PDB entry 1YE9 | X-ray diffraction, 2.80 A resolution | chains D and H of the 8 polymer chains in the assembly

[Chain D]
Name: catalase HPII
From: Escherichia coli
Notes: EC 1.11.1.6; fragment: proteolytic fragment, residues 75-300
Reference sequence: P21179 (CATE_ECOLI); residue numbers follow UniProt; this construct covers 75-300
Chain sequence (226 residues; row label = number of the first residue in the row):
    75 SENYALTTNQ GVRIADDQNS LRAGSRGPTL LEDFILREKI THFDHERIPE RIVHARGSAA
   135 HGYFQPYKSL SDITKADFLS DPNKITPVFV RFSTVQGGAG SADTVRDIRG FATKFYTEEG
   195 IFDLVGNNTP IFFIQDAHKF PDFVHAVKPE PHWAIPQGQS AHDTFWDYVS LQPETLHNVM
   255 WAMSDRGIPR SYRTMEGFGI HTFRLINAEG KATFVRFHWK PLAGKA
Not modelled in the structure: 298-300
Small-molecule neighbours: cis-heme d hydroxychlorin gamma-spirolactone (HDD): R125, I126, V127, H128, R165, S167, G184, F185, A186, V199, G200, N201, F206, A211, F214, I274, H275
What the authors report for this chain:
  - mutagenesis - R260A: unchanged catalytic activity

[Chain H]
Name: catalase HPII
From: Escherichia coli
Notes: EC 1.11.1.6; fragment: proteolytic fragment, residues 309-567
Reference sequence: P21179 (CATE_ECOLI); residue numbers follow UniProt; this construct covers 309-567
Chain sequence (259 residues; numbered 309 to 567; the number before each row is that of its first residue):
   309 KLTGRDPDFH RRELWEAIEA GDFPEYELGF QLIPEEDEFK FDFDLLDPTK LIPEELVPVQ
   369 RVGKMVLNRN PDNFFAENEQ AAFHPGHIVP GLDFTNDPLL QGRLFSYTDT QISRLGGPNF
   429 HEIPINRPTC PYHNFQRDGM HRMGIDTNPA NYEPNSINDN WPRETPPGPK RGGFESYQER
   489 VEGNKVRERS PSFGEYYSHP RLFWLSQTPF EQRHIVDGFS FELSKVVRPY IRERVVDQLA
   549 HIDLTLAQAV AKNLGIELT
Not modelled in the structure: 565-567
Ion coordination: cis-heme d hydroxychlorin gamma-spirolactone Fe near Y415 (its only coordinating residue here)
Small-molecule neighbours: cis-heme d hydroxychlorin gamma-spirolactone (HDD): F391, L407, G410, R411, S414, Y415, T418, Q419, R422

[Interface between chain D and chain H]
Residue-residue contacts (248; chain D residue first):
  I122(D) - F383(H)  hydrophobic
  I122(D) - R422(H)
  P123(D) - S421(H)
  P123(D) - R422(H)
  R125(D) - N386(H)  hydrogen bond (side chain-backbone)
  R125(D) - E387(H)  salt bridge
  R125(D) - A389(H)  hydrogen bond (side chain-backbone)
  R125(D) - R422(H)
  I126(D) - T418(H)
  R130(D) - D316(H)  salt bridge
  R130(D) - R319(H)
  G131(D) - R319(H)  hydrogen bond (backbone-side chain)
  G131(D) - F382(H)
  G131(D) - N386(H)  hydrogen bond (backbone-side chain)
  S132(D) - R319(H)  hydrogen bond
  S132(D) - N386(H)
  A133(D) - P379(H)
  A133(D) - N386(H)
  A134(D) - I326(H)  hydrophobic
  A134(D) - R377(H)
  H135(D) - L375(H)
  H135(D) - N376(H)  hydrogen bond (backbone-backbone)
  H135(D) - R377(H)  hydrogen bond (backbone-backbone)
  H135(D) - P379(H)
  H135(D) - E385(H)  salt bridge
  H135(D) - I433(H)
  G136(D) - V374(H)
  G136(D) - L375(H)
  G136(D) - N376(H)
  Y137(D) - M373(H)
  Y137(D) - V374(H)  hydrogen bond (backbone-backbone)
  Y137(D) - N376(H)
  F138(D) - L336(H)  hydrophobic
  F138(D) - G371(H)
  F138(D) - K372(H)
  Q139(D) - G371(H)
  Q139(D) - K372(H)  hydrogen bond (backbone-backbone)
  P140(D) - V370(H)
  Y141(D) - E335(H)  hydrogen bond
  Y141(D) - R369(H)
  Y141(D) - V370(H)  hydrogen bond (backbone-backbone)
  Y141(D) - G371(H)
  Y141(D) - K372(H)
  L144(D) - F338(H)  hydrophobic
  L144(D) - V370(H)  hydrophobic
  I147(D) - L340(H)  hydrophobic
  T148(D) - G399(H)  hydrogen bond (side chain-backbone)
  K149(D) - P398(H)
  K149(D) - G399(H)
  K149(D) - G476(H)
  K149(D) - P477(H)
  A150(D) - P398(H)
  A150(D) - G399(H)
  D151(D) - R479(H)  salt bridge
  L153(D) - F338(H)  hydrophobic
  K158(D) - K478(H)
  V162(D) - M373(H)  hydrophobic
  F163(D) - E385(H)
  F163(D) - A389(H)  hydrophobic
  F163(D) - F391(H)
  F163(D) - I433(H)  hydrophobic
  V164(D) - M373(H)  hydrophobic
  V164(D) - L375(H)  hydrophobic
  R165(D) - N386(H)  hydrogen bond
  R165(D) - F391(H)
  F166(D) - Y334(H)
  F166(D) - L375(H)  hydrophobic
  A176(D) - T311(H)
  A176(D) - P315(H)
  D177(D) - P315(H)  hydrogen bond (backbone-backbone)
  D177(D) - D316(H)
  D177(D) - F317(H)
  D177(D) - H318(H)  hydrogen bond (side chain-backbone)
  D177(D) - R319(H)  hydrogen bond (side chain-backbone)
  T178(D) - L310(H)
  T178(D) - T311(H)  hydrogen bond (side chain-backbone)
  T178(D) - D314(H)
  T178(D) - H318(H)
  R180(D) - E530(H)
  R183(D) - H318(H)  hydrogen bond
  F185(D) - Y334(H)  hydrophobic
  F185(D) - M373(H)  hydrophobic
  A186(D) - F391(H)  hydrophobic
  T187(D) - M373(H)
  K188(D) - A390(H)  hydrogen bond (side chain-backbone)
  K188(D) - F391(H)
  K188(D) - I433(H)
  Y190(D) - I433(H)  hydrogen bond (side chain-backbone)
  Y190(D) - R435(H)
  Y190(D) - T437(H)
  T191(D) - V397(H)
  T191(D) - C438(H)
  E192(D) - C438(H)
  E192(D) - R479(H)  salt bridge
  E193(D) - V397(H)
  E193(D) - K478(H)
  E193(D) - R479(H)  salt bridge
  G194(D) - V397(H)
  G194(D) - C438(H)
  I195(D) - H395(H)
  I195(D) - I396(H)
  I195(D) - V397(H)
  I195(D) - N434(H)
  I195(D) - P436(H)  hydrophobic
  F196(D) - H395(H)
  F196(D) - V397(H)  hydrophobic
  F196(D) - L400(H)  hydrophobic
  D197(D) - A390(H)
  D197(D) - F391(H)
  D197(D) - H392(H)  hydrogen bond (side chain-backbone)
  D197(D) - H395(H)  salt bridge
  V199(D) - H392(H)
  V199(D) - P393(H)
  V199(D) - R411(H)  hydrogen bond (backbone-side chain)
  I205(D) - P356(H)
  I205(D) - T357(H)
  I205(D) - K358(H)
  I205(D) - L359(H)
  F206(D) - P356(H)  hydrogen bond (backbone-backbone)
  F206(D) - L407(H)  hydrophobic
  I208(D) - P356(H)
  I208(D) - T357(H)
  I208(D) - L407(H)
  Q209(D) - D355(H)  hydrogen bond
  Q209(D) - P356(H)
  Q209(D) - T357(H)  hydrogen bond
  Q209(D) - P406(H)
  Q209(D) - L407(H)  hydrogen bond (backbone-backbone)
  Q209(D) - R497(H)  hydrogen bond
  Q209(D) - F501(H)  hydrogen bond (side chain-backbone)
  D210(D) - P406(H)
  D210(D) - R497(H)
  A211(D) - P406(H)  hydrogen bond (backbone-backbone)
  A211(D) - L407(H)
  A211(D) - G410(H)
  S234(D) - E530(H)  hydrogen bond
  A235(D) - E530(H)  hydrogen bond (backbone-side chain)
  A235(D) - K533(H)
  D237(D) - V534(H)
  D237(D) - V535(H)  hydrogen bond (side chain-backbone)
  D237(D) - R536(H)  salt bridge
  W240(D) - F527(H)  hydrophobic
  W240(D) - E530(H)
  W240(D) - L531(H)  hydrophobic
  W240(D) - V534(H)
  W240(D) - I539(H)
  W240(D) - V543(H)
  D241(D) - I539(H)
  S244(D) - R542(H)
  S244(D) - Q546(H)  hydrogen bond (backbone-side chain)
  P247(D) - Y504(H)  hydrophobic
  P247(D) - Y505(H)
  P247(D) - Q546(H)
  E248(D) - R497(H)  salt bridge
  E248(D) - Y504(H)
  L250(D) - Y505(H)  hydrophobic
  L250(D) - Q546(H)
  H251(D) - T357(H)  hydrogen bond (side chain-backbone)
  H251(D) - L359(H)
  H251(D) - H507(H)
  H251(D) - P508(H)
  V253(D) - F527(H)  hydrophobic
  M254(D) - F511(H)  hydrophobic
  M254(D) - W512(H)  hydrophobic
  M254(D) - I523(H)  hydrophobic
  M254(D) - F527(H)  hydrophobic
  M254(D) - L554(H)  hydrophobic
  W255(D) - F511(H)
  M257(D) - H522(H)
  M257(D) - I523(H)
  M257(D) - G526(H)
  M257(D) - F527(H)
  M257(D) - E530(H)
  S258(D) - F511(H)
  S258(D) - I523(H)
  D259(D) - H522(H)  salt bridge
  P263(D) - H318(H)  hydrogen bond (backbone-side chain)
  R264(D) - F317(H)
  R264(D) - H318(H)  hydrogen bond (backbone-side chain)
  S265(D) - E321(H)
  Y266(D) - H318(H)
  Y266(D) - Y334(H)  hydrogen bond (backbone-side chain)
  R267(D) - H318(H)
  R267(D) - E321(H)  salt bridge
  R267(D) - L322(H)
  R267(D) - A325(H)
  R267(D) - D330(H)  salt bridge
  R267(D) - P332(H)
  R267(D) - Y334(H)
  M269(D) - Y334(H)
  I274(D) - P356(H)
  H275(D) - D405(H)  salt bridge
  H275(D) - L407(H)
  H275(D) - L408(H)
  H275(D) - R411(H)  hydrogen bond
  T276(D) - L353(H)  hydrogen bond (side chain-backbone)
  T276(D) - T403(H)  hydrogen bond (backbone-side chain)
  F277(D) - D401(H)
  F277(D) - T403(H)
  F277(D) - L408(H)  hydrophobic
  R278(D) - E343(H)  salt bridge
  R278(D) - L400(H)
  R278(D) - D401(H)  hydrogen bond (backbone-backbone)
  R278(D) - F402(H)  hydrogen bond (side chain-backbone)
  R278(D) - T403(H)
  R278(D) - Y485(H)
  R278(D) - E487(H)  salt bridge
  L279(D) - F338(H)  hydrophobic
  L279(D) - L340(H)  hydrophobic
  L279(D) - G399(H)
  L279(D) - L400(H)  hydrophobic
  I280(D) - G399(H)  hydrogen bond (backbone-backbone)
  I280(D) - Y485(H)  hydrophobic
  A282(D) - P477(H)  hydrophobic
  G284(D) - Y485(H)
  A286(D) - E343(H)
  A286(D) - Y485(H)
  T287(D) - I341(H)
  F288(D) - Q339(H)
  F288(D) - L340(H)
  F288(D) - I341(H)  hydrogen bond (backbone-backbone)
  F288(D) - E343(H)
  F288(D) - E346(H)
  V289(D) - F338(H)  hydrophobic
  V289(D) - Q339(H)
  R290(D) - G337(H)
  R290(D) - F338(H)
  R290(D) - Q339(H)  hydrogen bond (backbone-backbone)
  R290(D) - L353(H)  hydrogen bond (side chain-backbone)
  R290(D) - K358(H)  hydrogen bond (side chain-backbone)
  R290(D) - L359(H)
  R290(D) - I360(H)
  F291(D) - G337(H)
  F291(D) - F338(H)  hydrophobic
  H292(D) - E335(H)
  H292(D) - L336(H)
  H292(D) - G337(H)  hydrogen bond (backbone-backbone)
  H292(D) - Q339(H)  hydrogen bond
  H292(D) - V367(H)
  W293(D) - Y334(H)  hydrophobic
  W293(D) - E335(H)
  W293(D) - L336(H)  hydrophobic
  W293(D) - M373(H)  hydrophobic
  K294(D) - Y334(H)
  K294(D) - E335(H)  hydrogen bond (backbone-backbone)
  P295(D) - E333(H)
  P295(D) - Y334(H)  hydrophobic
  L296(D) - E333(H)  hydrogen bond (backbone-backbone)
Interface residues without a listed pair, chain D (106 interface residues in all): E120, E124, F152, A173, L198, P204, F207, K213, H236, L245, A297
Interface residues without a listed pair, chain H (115 interface residues in all): P342, N378, Q388, Y415, L423, P475, G480, G481, I550

[In short]
Chain D and chain H form an interface of 106 and 115 residues respectively; the contacts include 51 hydrogen
bonds and 15 salt bridges. Among the polar pairs are R125(D)-E387(H), R130(D)-D316(H) and H135(D)-E385(H).
Cis-heme d hydroxychlorin gamma-spirolactone is bound between chain D and chain H. The paper reports that
R260A of chain D leaves catalytic activity unchanged.
Here chain D is catalase HPII and chain H is catalase HPII, both from Escherichia coli. Entry 1YE9 (Crystal
structure of proteolytically truncated catalase HPII from E. coli) was determined by X-ray diffraction.
